Entry 9O6T (electron microscopy, 22.00 A resolution (very low resolution: no residue pairs are listed; an interface is given only as per-side residue counts)); this record covers chains I and J of the 24 polymer chains in the assembly.

== Chain I ==
Molecule: Prohibitin-2
Source organism: Homo sapiens
UniProt: Q99623 (PHB2_HUMAN); residues 1-299 here = UniProt positions 1-299
Chain sequence (299 residues; each row starts with the number of its first residue):
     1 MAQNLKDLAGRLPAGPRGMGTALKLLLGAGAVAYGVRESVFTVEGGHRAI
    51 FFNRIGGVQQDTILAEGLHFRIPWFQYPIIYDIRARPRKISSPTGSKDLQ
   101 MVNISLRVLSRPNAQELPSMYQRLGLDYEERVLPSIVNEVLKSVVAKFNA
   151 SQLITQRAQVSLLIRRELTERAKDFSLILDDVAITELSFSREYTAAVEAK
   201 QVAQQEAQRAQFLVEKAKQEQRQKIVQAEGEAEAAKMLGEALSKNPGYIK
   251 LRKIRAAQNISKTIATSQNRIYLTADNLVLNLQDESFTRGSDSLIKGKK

== Chain J ==
Molecule: Prohibitin 1
Source organism: Homo sapiens
UniProt: P35232 (PHB1_HUMAN); residues 1-272 here = UniProt positions 1-272
Chain sequence (272 residues; row label = number of the first residue in the row):
     1 MAAKVFESIGKFGLALAVAGGVVNSALYNVDAGHRAVIFDRFRGVQDIVV
    51 GEGTHFLIPWVQKPIIFDCRSRPRNVPVITGSKDLQNVNITLRILFRPVA
   101 SQLPRIFTSIGEDYDERVLPSITTEILKSVVARFDAGELITQRELVSRQV
   151 SDDLTERAATFGLILDDVSLTHLTFGKEFTEAVEAKQVAQQEAERARFVV
   201 EKAEQQKKAAIISAEGDSKAAELIANSLATAGDGLIELRKLEAAEDIAYQ
   251 LSRSRNITYLPAGQSVLLQLPQ

== How chain I and chain J interact ==
At this resolution (22 A) residue pairs are not listed: 95 residues of chain I and 104 of chain J lie at the interface.

== In short ==
95 residues of chain I face 104 of chain J across their interface.
Here chain I is Prohibitin-2 and chain J is Prohibitin 1, both from Homo sapiens. Entry 9O6T (Structure of the
human prohibitin complex in the open state) was determined by electron microscopy (same publication as 9O6S).
